7OCE - chains B and I of the 8 polymer chains in the assembly; structure by electron microscopy, 3.10 A resolution.

[Chain B]
Molecule: Glutamate receptor 2
Source organism: Rattus norvegicus
Reference sequence: P19491 (GRIA2_RAT), isoform P19491-2; residues -20 to 839 here correspond to UniProt positions 1-860 (UniProt number = residue number + 21)
Sequence (860 residues; each row starts with the number of its first residue; numbers below 1 keep their minus sign (Met-20 is residue -20)):
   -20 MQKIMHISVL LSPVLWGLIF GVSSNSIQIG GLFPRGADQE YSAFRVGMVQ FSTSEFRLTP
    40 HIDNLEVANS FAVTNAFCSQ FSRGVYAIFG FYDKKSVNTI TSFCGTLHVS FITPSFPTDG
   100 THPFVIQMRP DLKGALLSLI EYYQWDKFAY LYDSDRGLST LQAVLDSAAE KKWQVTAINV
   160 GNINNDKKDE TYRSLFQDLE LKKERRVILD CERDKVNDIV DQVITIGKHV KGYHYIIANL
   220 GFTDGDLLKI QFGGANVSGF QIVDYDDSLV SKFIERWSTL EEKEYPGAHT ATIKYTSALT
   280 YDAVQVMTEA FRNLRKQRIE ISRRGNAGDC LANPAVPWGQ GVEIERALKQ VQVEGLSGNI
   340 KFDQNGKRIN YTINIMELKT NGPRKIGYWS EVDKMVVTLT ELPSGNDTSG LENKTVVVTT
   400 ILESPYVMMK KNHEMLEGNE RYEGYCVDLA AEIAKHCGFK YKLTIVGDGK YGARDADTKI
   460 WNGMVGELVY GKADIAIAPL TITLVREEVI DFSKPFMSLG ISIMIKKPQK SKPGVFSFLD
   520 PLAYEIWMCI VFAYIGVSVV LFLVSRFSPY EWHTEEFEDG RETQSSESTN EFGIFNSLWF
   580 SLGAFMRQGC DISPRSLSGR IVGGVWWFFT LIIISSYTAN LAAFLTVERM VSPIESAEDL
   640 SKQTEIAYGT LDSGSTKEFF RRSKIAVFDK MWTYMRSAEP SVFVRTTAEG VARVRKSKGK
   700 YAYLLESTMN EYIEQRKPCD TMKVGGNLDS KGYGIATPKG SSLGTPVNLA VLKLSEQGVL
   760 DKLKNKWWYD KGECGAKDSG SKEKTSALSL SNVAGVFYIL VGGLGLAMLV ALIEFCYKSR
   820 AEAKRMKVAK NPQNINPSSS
Disordered / not traced: -20 to 395, 551-565, 776-780, 824-839
Sequence notes: conflict Arg586 (Gln607 in P19491)
Disulfides: Cys718-Cys773
Small-molecule neighbours:
  - E2Q (6-nitro-2,3-bis(oxidanylidene)-1,4-dihydrobenzo[f]quinoxaline-7-sulfonamide): Tyr450, Pro478, Thr480, Arg485, Ser654, Thr686, Glu705, Met708, Tyr732
  - 1,2-diacyl-sn-glycero-3-phosphocholine (PC1), molecule 1: Val514, Phe515, Tyr797, Ile798, Gly801, Gly802, Leu805
  - 1,2-diacyl-sn-glycero-3-phosphocholine (PC1), molecule 2: Phe515, Leu518, Tyr523, Phe574, Leu577, Trp578, Leu581, Ile798
  - 1,2-diacyl-sn-glycero-3-phosphocholine (PC1), molecule 3: Leu518, Tyr523, Trp526, Met527, Ile529, Val530, Tyr533, Leu581, Phe584, Met585
  - 1,2-diacyl-sn-glycero-3-phosphocholine (PC1), molecule 4: Val530, Tyr533, Ile534, Leu577
  - 1,2-diacyl-sn-glycero-3-phosphocholine (PC1), molecule 5: Val538, Phe541, Arg545, Gly572, Ile573
  - 1,2-diacyl-sn-glycero-3-phosphocholine (PC1), molecule 6: Ile573, Phe574, Leu577, Glu813
  - 1,2-diacyl-sn-glycero-3-phosphocholine (PC1), molecule 7: Arg599, Ile600, Gly603, Val604, Phe607
  - 1,2-diacyl-sn-glycero-3-phosphocholine (PC1), molecule 8: Tyr797, Val800, Gly801, Gly804, Met807
  - 1,2-diacyl-sn-glycero-3-phosphocholine (PC1), molecule 9: Val809, Ile812, Glu813, Tyr816
  - 1,2-diacyl-sn-glycero-3-phosphocholine (PC1), molecule 10: Leu811, Phe814, Cys815, Ser818
UniProt features mapped onto this chain:
  - binding site (L-glutamate): Pro478, Thr480, Arg485, Ser654, Thr655, Glu705
  - site: Arg453 (Interaction with the cone snail toxin Con-ikot-ikot), Ile633 (Crucial to convey clamshell closure to channel opening), Arg660 (Interaction with the cone snail toxin Con-ikot-ikot), Lys752 (Interaction with the cone snail toxin Con-ikot-ikot)
  - modified residue (Phosphoserine): Ser662, Ser696, Ser839
  - lipidation (S-palmitoyl cysteine): Cys589, Cys815
  - glycosylation (N-linked (GlcNAc...) asparagine): Asn235, Asn349, Asn385, Asn392
From the paper describing this entry:
  - binding site for 1,2-diacyl-sn-glycero-3-phosphocholine: Phe546

[Chain I]
Molecule: Voltage-dependent calcium channel gamma-8 subunit
Source organism: Rattus norvegicus
Reference sequence: Q8VHW5 (CCG8_RAT); residues 2-417 here = UniProt positions 2-417
Sequence (422 residues; row label = number of the first residue in the row):
     2 ESLKRWNEER GLWCEKGVQV LLTTIGAFAA FGLMTIAIST DYWLYTRALI CNTTNLTAGD
    62 DGPPHRGGSG SSEKKDPGGL THSGLWRICC LEGLKRGVCV KINHFPEDTD YDHDSAEYLL
   122 RVVRASSIFP ILSAILLLLG GVCVAASRVY KSKRNIILGA GILFVAAGLS NIIGVIVYIS
   182 ANAGEPGPKR DEEKKNHYSY GWSFYFGGLS FILAEVIGVL AVNIYIERSR EAHCQSRSDL
   242 LKAGGGAGGS GGSGPSAILR LPSYRFRYRR RSRSSSRGSS EASPSRDASP GGPGGPGFAS
   302 TDISMYTLSR DPSKGSVAAG LASAGGGGGG AGVGAYGGAA GAAGGGGTGS ERDRGSSAGF
   362 LTLHNAFPKE AASGVTVTVT GPPAAPAPAP PAPAAPAPGT LSKEAAASNT NTLNRKLEVL
   422 FQ
Disordered / not traced: 2-15, 55-77, 107-114, 187-195, 241-423
Sequence notes: expression tag (418-423)
Disulfides: Cys52-Cys91, Cys90-Cys100
Small-molecule neighbours:
  - 1,2-diacyl-sn-glycero-3-phosphocholine (PC1), molecule 1: Glu16, Val19, Gln20, Leu23, Leu210, Ile213, Leu214, Val217
  - 1,2-diacyl-sn-glycero-3-phosphocholine (PC1), molecule 2: Tyr46, Gly202, Trp203, Tyr206, Phe207, Leu210
  - 1,2-diacyl-sn-glycero-3-phosphocholine (PC1), molecule 3: Ala117, Leu121, Val124, Phe130, Ala167, Leu170, Ser171, Ile174, Val178
  - 1,2-diacyl-sn-glycero-3-phosphocholine (PC1), molecule 4: Leu133, Leu137, Asn156, Leu159, Gly160, Ile163, Leu164, Ala167
  - 1,2-diacyl-sn-glycero-3-phosphocholine (PC1), molecule 5: Leu137, Leu140, Cys144, Asn156, Ile157, Leu164
  - 1,2-diacyl-sn-glycero-3-phosphocholine (PC1), molecule 6: Tyr199, Ser200, Tyr201, Tyr206
  - 1,2-diacyl-sn-glycero-3-phosphocholine (PC1), molecule 7: Ile213, Val217, Val220, Leu221, Asn224
UniProt features mapped onto this chain:
  - modified residue (Phosphoserine): Ser251, Ser254

[Interface between chain B and chain I]
Residue-residue contacts (10):
  Leu789(B) - Ile180(I)  hydrophobic
  Ser790(B) - Ser181(I)
  Phe796(B) - Ile177(I)  hydrophobic
  Tyr797(B) - Ile177(I)  hydrophobic
  Tyr797(B) - Val178(I)
  Val800(B) - Ile174(I)  hydrophobic
  Leu803(B) - Leu170(I)  hydrophobic
  Met807(B) - Val166(I)  hydrophobic
  Leu811(B) - Ile163(I)  hydrophobic
  Phe814(B) - Tyr226(I)
Interface residues without a listed pair, chain B (11 interface residues in all): Lys511, Ala793
Interface residues without a listed pair, chain I (14 interface residues in all): Leu121, Asn156, Leu159, Ile173, Ala184

[In short]
11 residues of chain B and 14 residues of chain I are in contact. 2 1,2-diacyl-sn-glycero-3-phosphocholine
molecules are bound between chain B and chain I. Bound to chain B: 10 copies of
1,2-diacyl-sn-glycero-3-phosphocholine and compound E2Q. Chain I binds 7 copies of
1,2-diacyl-sn-glycero-3-phosphocholine. The paper reports a binding site for
1,2-diacyl-sn-glycero-3-phosphocholine at Phe546(B).
Here chain B is Glutamate receptor 2 and chain I is Voltage-dependent calcium channel gamma-8 subunit, both
from Rattus norvegicus. Entry 7OCE (Resting state GluA1/A2 AMPA receptor in complex with TARP gamma 8 and
CNIH2 (LBD-TMD)) was determined by electron microscopy (same publication as 7OCA, 7OCC, 7OCD and 7OCF).
